Entry 4BOT (electron microscopy, 42.00 A resolution (very low resolution: no residue pairs are listed; an interface is given only as per-side residue counts)); this record covers chains C and D of the 5 polymer chains in the assembly.

Chain C:
Name: Acetylcholine receptor delta subunit
Source organism: Torpedo marmorata
Reference sequence: Q6S3H8 (Q6S3H8_TORMA); residues -20 to 501 here correspond to UniProt positions 1-522 (UniProt number = residue number + 21)
Chain sequence (522 residues; numbered -20 to 501; the number before each row is that of its first residue; numbers below 1 keep their minus sign (Met-20 is residue -20)):
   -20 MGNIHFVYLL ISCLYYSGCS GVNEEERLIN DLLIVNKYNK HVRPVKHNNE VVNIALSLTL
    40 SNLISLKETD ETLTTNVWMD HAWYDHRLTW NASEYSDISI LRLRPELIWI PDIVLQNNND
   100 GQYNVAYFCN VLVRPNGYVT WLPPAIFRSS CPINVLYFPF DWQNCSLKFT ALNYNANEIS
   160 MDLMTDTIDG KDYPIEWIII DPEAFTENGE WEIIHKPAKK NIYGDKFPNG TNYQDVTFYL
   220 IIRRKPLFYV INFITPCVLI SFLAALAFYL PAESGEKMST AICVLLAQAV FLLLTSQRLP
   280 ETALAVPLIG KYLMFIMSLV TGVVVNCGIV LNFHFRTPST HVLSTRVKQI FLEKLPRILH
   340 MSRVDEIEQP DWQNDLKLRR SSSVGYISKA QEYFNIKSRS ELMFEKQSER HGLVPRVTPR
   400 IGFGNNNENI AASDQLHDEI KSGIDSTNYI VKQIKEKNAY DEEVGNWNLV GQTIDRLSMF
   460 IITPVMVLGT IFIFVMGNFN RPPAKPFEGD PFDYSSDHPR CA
Unresolved in the structure: -20 to 0, 163-177, 321-420, 486-501
Cystine bridges: Cys130-Cys144

Chain D:
Name: Acetylcholine receptor subunit alpha
Source organism: Torpedo marmorata
Reference sequence: P02711 (ACHA_TORMA); residues -23 to 437 here correspond to UniProt positions 1-461 (UniProt number = residue number + 24)
Chain sequence (461 residues; each row starts with the number of its first residue; numbers below 1 keep their minus sign (Met-23 is residue -23)):
   -23 MILCSYWHVG LVLLLFSCCG LVLGSEHETR LVANLLENYN KVIRPVEHHT HFVDITVGLQ
    37 LIQLINVDEV NQIVETNVRL RQQWIDVRLR WNPADYGGIK KIRLPSDDVW LPDLVLYNNA
    97 DGDFAIVHMT KLLLDYTGKI MWTPPAIFKS YCEIIVTHFP FDQQNCTMKL GIWTYDGTKV
   157 SISPESDRPD LSTFMESGEW VMKDYRGWKH WVYYTCCPDT PYLDITYHFI MQRIPLYFVV
   217 NVIIPCLLFS FLTVLVFYLP TDSGEKMTLS ISVLLSLTVF LLVIVELIPS TSSAVPLIGK
   277 YMLFTMIFVI SSIIVTVVVI NTHHRSPSTH TMPQWVRKIF INTIPNVMFF STMKRASKEK
   337 QENKIFADDI DISDISGKQV TGEVIFQTPL IKNPDVKSAI EGVKYIAEHM KSDEESSNAA
   397 EEWKYVAMVI DHILLCVFML ICIIGTVSVF AGRLIELSQE G
Unresolved in the structure: -23 to 0, 307-373
Cystine bridges: Cys128-Cys142, Cys192-Cys193

Interface between chain C and chain D:
At this resolution (42 A) residue pairs are not listed: 31 residues of chain C and 29 of chain D lie at the interface.

Overview:
31 residues of chain C face 29 of chain D across their interface.
Chain C is Acetylcholine receptor delta subunit and chain D is Acetylcholine receptor subunit alpha, both from
Torpedo marmorata; the structure, The structure and super-organization of acetylcholine receptor- rapsyn
complexes class E, was determined by electron microscopy (same publication as 4BOG, 4BOI, 4BON, 4BOO and
4BOR).
